1YKH - chains A and B; structure by X-ray diffraction, 3.00 A resolution.

[Chain A]
Protein: RNA polymerase II mediator complex protein MED7
Source organism: Saccharomyces cerevisiae
UniProtKB: Q08278 (MED7_YEAST); residues 102-205 here = UniProt positions 102-205
Chain sequence (108 residues; row label = number of the first residue in the row):
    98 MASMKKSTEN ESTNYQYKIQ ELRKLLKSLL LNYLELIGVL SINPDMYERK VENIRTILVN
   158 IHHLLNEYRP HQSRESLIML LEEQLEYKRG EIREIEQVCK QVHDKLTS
Unresolved in the structure: 98-110
Sequence notes: expression tag (98-101)

[Chain B]
Protein: RNA polymerase II holoenzyme component SRB7
Source organism: Saccharomyces cerevisiae
UniProtKB: P47822 (SRB7_YEAST); residues 1-132 here = UniProt positions 1-132
Chain sequence (132 residues; row label = number of the first residue in the row):
     1 MTDRMTQLQI CLDQMTEQFC ATLNYIDKNH GFERLTVNEP QMSDKHATVV PPEEFSNTID
    61 ELSTDIILKT RQINKLIDSL PGVDVSAEEQ LRKIDMLQKK LVEVEDEKIE AIKKKEKLMR
   121 HVDSMIEDFV DG
Unresolved in the structure: 1, 34-48, 131-132
Sequence notes: engineered mutation Met5 (Leu in P47822), Met119 (Leu in P47822), Met125 (Leu in P47822)

[How chain A and chain B interact]
Contacting residue pairs (74; chain A residue first):
  Gln113(A) with Asp84(B), hydrogen bond (side chain-backbone); Val85(B); Ser86(B)
  Leu119(A) with Ile77(B), hydrophobic
  Arg120(A) with Ile77(B); Asp78(B), salt bridge
  Leu123(A) with Ile73(B), hydrophobic; Asn74(B); Ile77(B), hydrophobic
  Leu126(A) with Met15(B), hydrophobic; Phe19(B), hydrophobic
  Tyr130(A) with Phe19(B), hydrophobic; Thr22(B); Leu62(B); Ser63(B); Ile66(B)
  Leu133(A) with Leu23(B), hydrophobic; Phe32(B)
  Ile134(A) with Ile26(B), hydrophobic; Phe32(B); Ile59(B), hydrophobic
  Gly135(A) with Phe32(B)
  Tyr144(A) with Ile26(B); Asp27(B), hydrogen bond (side chain-backbone); Gly31(B); Phe32(B), hydrophobic
  Val148(A) with Leu23(B), hydrophobic
  Ile151(A) with Phe19(B), hydrophobic
  Arg152(A) with Leu23(B)
  Ile158(A) with Leu12(B), hydrophobic
  His159(A) with Leu12(B); Asp13(B); Thr16(B), hydrogen bond
  Leu162(A) with Met5(B); Leu8(B), hydrophobic; Gln9(B); Leu12(B), hydrophobic
  Asn163(A) with Gln9(B)
  Tyr165(A) with Met5(B); Leu80(B), hydrophobic; Val83(B)
  Arg166(A) with Met5(B); Gln9(B)
  His168(A) with Pro81(B); Gly82(B), hydrogen bond (side chain-backbone); Val85(B), hydrogen bond (side chain-backbone); Gln90(B), hydrogen bond (backbone-side chain)
  Gln169(A) with Thr2(B), hydrogen bond (backbone-side chain); Met5(B); Leu80(B); Pro81(B), hydrogen bond (side chain-backbone)
  Arg171(A) with Gln90(B)
  Glu172(A) with Pro81(B); Gly82(B); Gln90(B), hydrogen bond
  Ser173(A) with Thr2(B)
  Ile175(A) with Lys93(B); Ile94(B), hydrophobic; Leu97(B), hydrophobic
  Leu178(A) with Leu97(B), hydrophobic; Leu101(B), hydrophobic
  Glu179(A) with Lys93(B), salt bridge; Leu97(B)
  Leu182(A) with Lys100(B); Val104(B), hydrophobic
  Lys185(A) with Val104(B); Glu105(B), salt bridge
  Arg186(A) with Lys100(B); Val104(B)
  Glu188(A) with Lys108(B), salt bridge
  Ile189(A) with Val104(B); Glu107(B); Lys108(B)
  Ile192(A) with Ile112(B), hydrophobic
Other interface residues (no listed pair), chain A (39 interface residues in all): Tyr112, Ile116, Leu127, Leu155, Leu174, Gln181
Other interface residues (no listed pair), chain B (50 interface residues in all): Cys20, Asn24, Ile67, Thr70, Ala87, Leu91, Gln98, Ala111, Lys115
Interface features reported in the paper:
  - specific contacts: Arg171(A)-Gln90(B), Glu172(A)-Gln90(B) (hydrogen bond)
  - interface residues, chain A: Leu178(A), Leu182(A), Ile189(A), Ile192(A)
  - interface residues, chain B: Ile94(B), Leu97(B), Leu101(B), Val104(B), Ala111(B)

[Overview]
39 residues of chain A face 50 of chain B across their interface; the contacts include 9 hydrogen bonds and 4
salt bridges. Polar pairs include Arg120(A)-Asp78(B), Glu179(A)-Lys93(B) and Lys185(A)-Glu105(B). The paper
describes a contact between Arg171(A) and Gln90(B); a hydrogen bond between Glu172(A) and Gln90(B). From the
paper: interface residues Leu178(A), Leu182(A) and Ile94(B) among others.
Here chain A is RNA polymerase II mediator complex protein MED7 and chain B is RNA polymerase II holoenzyme
component SRB7, both from Saccharomyces cerevisiae. Entry 1YKH (Structure of the mediator MED7/MED21
(Med7/Srb7) subcomplex) was determined by X-ray diffraction, deposited together with 1YKE.
